PDB entry 1ZN1 | electron microscopy, 14.10 A resolution (very low resolution: no residue pairs are listed; an interface is given only as per-side residue counts) | chains B and C of the 4 polymer chains in the assembly

# Chain B
Molecule: ribosomal 23S RNA
Source organism: Escherichia coli
Notes: fragment: fragment of large subunit rRNA helix 69-71
Sequence (59 nucleotides; numbered 1906 to 1964; the number before each row is that of its first residue):
  1906 GGCCGUAACUAUAACGGUCCUAAGGUAGCGAAAUUCCUUGUCGGGUAAGU
  1956 UCCGACCUG

# Chain C
Molecule: ribosomal 16S RNA
Source organism: Escherichia coli
Notes: fragment: fragment of small subunit rRNA helix 44
Sequence (40 nucleotides; numbered 1405 to 1495; 51 numbers in that range are skipped by the numbering (no residue carries them; nothing is unmodelled there); the number before each row is that of its first residue):
  1405 GUCACACCAUGGGAGUGGGU
  1476 AUUCAUGACUGGGGUGAAGU

# Chain B / chain C interface
At this resolution (14 A) residue pairs are not listed: 1 residues of chain B and 1 of chain C lie at the interface.

# Summary
The chain B/chain C interface involves 1 residues from each chain.
Chain B is ribosomal 23S RNA and chain C is ribosomal 16S RNA, both from Escherichia coli; the structure,
Coordinates of RRF fitted into Cryo-EM map of the 70S post-termination complex, was determined by electron
microscopy (same publication as 1ZN0).
